4GE4 - chains A and B; structure by X-ray diffraction, 2.41 A resolution.

Chain A (and B):
Name: Kynurenine/alpha-aminoadipate aminotransferase, mitochondrial
Source organism: Homo sapiens
Notes: EC 2.6.1.39, 2.6.1.7; chain B of this document is another copy of the same molecule, construct and numbering; everything in this record applies to it too
Reference sequence: Q8N5Z0 (AADAT_HUMAN); numbering as in UniProt (aligned over 1-425)
Sequence (439 residues; numbered 1 to 439; the number before each row is that of its first residue):
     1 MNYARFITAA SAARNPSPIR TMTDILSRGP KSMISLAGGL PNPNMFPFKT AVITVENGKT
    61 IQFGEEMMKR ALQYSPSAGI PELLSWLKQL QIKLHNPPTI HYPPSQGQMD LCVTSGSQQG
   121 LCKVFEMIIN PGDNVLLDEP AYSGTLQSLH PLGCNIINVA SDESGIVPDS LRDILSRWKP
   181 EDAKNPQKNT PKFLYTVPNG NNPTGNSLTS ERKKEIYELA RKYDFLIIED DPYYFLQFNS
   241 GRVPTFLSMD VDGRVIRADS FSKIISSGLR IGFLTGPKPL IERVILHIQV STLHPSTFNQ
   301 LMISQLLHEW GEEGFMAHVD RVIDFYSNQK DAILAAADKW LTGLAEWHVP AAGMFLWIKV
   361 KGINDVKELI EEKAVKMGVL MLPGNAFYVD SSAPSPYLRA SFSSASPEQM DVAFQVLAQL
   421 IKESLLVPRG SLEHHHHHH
Disordered / not traced: 28-31, 56-57, 429-439 (chain B: 429-439)
Differences from the reference sequence: engineered mutation Ser-240 (Lys in Q8N5Z0), Gly-241 (Phe in Q8N5Z0); expression tag (426-439)
Curated features (UniProtKB/Swiss-Prot):
  - binding site (substrate): Arg-20, Tyr-74, Tyr-142, Asn-202, Arg-399
  - modified residue: Lys-69 (N6-acetyllysine), Lys-179 (N6-acetyllysine), Lys-263 (N6-(pyridoxal phosphate)lysine), Lys-339 (N6-acetyllysine), Lys-367 (N6-acetyllysine), Lys-422 (N6-acetyllysine)
Residues lining bound ligands:
  - 0KE ((5-hydroxy-4-{[(1-hydroxy-7-methoxy-2-oxo-1,2-dihydroquinolin-3-yl)amino]methyl}-6-methylpyridin-3-yl)methyl dihydrogen phosphate), molecule 1: Ile-19, Ala-37, Gly-38, Gly-39, Leu-40, Tyr-74, Leu-293
  - 0KE, molecule 2: Gly-116, Ser-117, Gln-118, Leu-121, Tyr-142, Tyr-195, Val-197, Asn-202, Asp-230, Pro-232, Tyr-233, Ser-260, Ser-262, Lys-263, Arg-270, Phe-355, Arg-399
What the authors report for this chain:
  - binding site for 0KE: Ile-19
  - conformationally variable residues (order/disorder transition): Ile-19 to Gly-29

Chain A / chain B interface:
Residue-residue contacts (216):
  Ala-10(A) / Pro-151(B)
  Ala-13(A) / His-150(B)  hydrogen bond (backbone-side chain)
  Arg-14(A) / Pro-151(B)
  Asn-15(A) / Gln-147(B)  hydrogen bond (backbone-side chain)
  Pro-16(A) / Gln-147(B)  hydrogen bond (backbone-side chain)
  Ser-17(A) / Gln-147(B)
  Pro-18(A) / Ser-143(B)
  Pro-18(A) / Leu-382(B)  hydrophobic
  Pro-18(A) / Ala-386(B)  hydrophobic
  Met-22(A) / Glu-371(B)
  Met-22(A) / Met-381(B)
  Met-22(A) / Leu-382(B)  hydrophobic
  Met-22(A) / Pro-383(B)
  Ile-25(A) / Glu-371(B)
  Ile-25(A) / Val-375(B)  hydrophobic
  Leu-26(A) / Leu-380(B)  hydrophobic
  Ser-32(A) / Gly-378(B)
  Met-33(A) / Val-375(B)
  Met-33(A) / Gly-378(B)
  Met-33(A) / Leu-380(B)  hydrophobic
  Ile-34(A) / Gly-378(B)  hydrogen bond (backbone-backbone)
  Ile-34(A) / Val-379(B)
  Ile-34(A) / Leu-380(B)  hydrogen bond (backbone-backbone)
  Ile-34(A) / Gln-409(B)
  Ile-34(A) / Val-412(B)  hydrophobic
  Ile-34(A) / Ala-413(B)  hydrophobic
  Ser-35(A) / Leu-380(B)
  Leu-36(A) / Leu-380(B)  hydrogen bond (backbone-backbone)
  Leu-36(A) / Met-381(B)  hydrophobic
  Leu-36(A) / Arg-399(B)
  Leu-36(A) / Ala-400(B)
  Leu-36(A) / Ser-401(B)  hydrogen bond (backbone-backbone)
  Leu-36(A) / Ala-405(B)  hydrophobic
  Leu-36(A) / Ala-413(B)  hydrophobic
  Leu-36(A) / Phe-414(B)  hydrophobic
  Ala-37(A) / Leu-380(B)  hydrogen bond (backbone-backbone)
  Ala-37(A) / Leu-382(B)
  Ala-37(A) / Arg-399(B)  hydrogen bond (backbone-side chain)
  Gly-38(A) / Arg-399(B)
  Gly-38(A) / Ser-401(B)  hydrogen bond (backbone-side chain)
  Gly-39(A) / Lys-263(B)
  Gly-39(A) / Met-354(B)
  Gly-39(A) / Phe-355(B)
  Gly-39(A) / Arg-399(B)
  Leu-40(A) / Ser-403(B)  hydrogen bond (backbone-side chain)
  Pro-41(A) / Ser-262(B)
  Pro-41(A) / Ser-267(B)
  Pro-41(A) / Tyr-326(B)
  Asn-42(A) / Phe-325(B)
  Asn-42(A) / Tyr-326(B)  hydrogen bond (backbone-side chain)
  Asn-42(A) / Ser-403(B)  hydrogen bond (side chain-backbone)
  Asn-42(A) / Ser-404(B)
  Met-45(A) / His-318(B)
  Met-45(A) / Phe-325(B)  hydrophobic
  Phe-46(A) / Ile-265(B)
  Phe-46(A) / Ser-266(B)
  Pro-47(A) / Thr-54(B)
  Pro-47(A) / Val-55(B)
  Pro-47(A) / Glu-56(B)  hydrogen bond (backbone-backbone)
  Pro-47(A) / Ile-265(B)
  Pro-47(A) / Leu-306(B)  hydrophobic
  Pro-47(A) / Trp-310(B)  hydrophobic
  Phe-48(A) / Ile-53(B)  hydrophobic
  Phe-48(A) / Thr-54(B)
  Phe-48(A) / Ile-61(B)  hydrophobic
  Phe-48(A) / Ile-265(B)  hydrophobic
  Phe-48(A) / Leu-269(B)  hydrophobic
  Phe-48(A) / Met-302(B)  hydrophobic
  Phe-48(A) / Leu-306(B)  hydrophobic
  Lys-49(A) / Thr-54(B)  hydrogen bond (backbone-backbone)
  Lys-49(A) / Glu-56(B)  salt bridge
  Thr-50(A) / Ile-53(B)
  Thr-50(A) / Thr-54(B)  hydrogen bond
  Ala-51(A) / Val-52(B)
  Val-52(A) / Ala-51(B)
  Val-52(A) / Val-52(B)  hydrogen bond (backbone-backbone)
  Ile-53(A) / Phe-48(B)  hydrophobic
  Ile-53(A) / Thr-50(B)
  Ile-53(A) / Met-68(B)  hydrophobic
  Thr-54(A) / Phe-48(B)
  Thr-54(A) / Lys-49(B)  hydrogen bond (backbone-backbone)
  Thr-54(A) / Thr-50(B)  hydrogen bond
  Val-55(A) / Pro-47(B)
  Ile-61(A) / Phe-48(B)  hydrophobic
  Met-68(A) / Ile-53(B)  hydrophobic
  Ala-71(A) / Gly-268(B)
  Leu-72(A) / Ser-266(B)  hydrogen bond (backbone-side chain)
  Leu-72(A) / Ser-267(B)  hydrogen bond (backbone-backbone)
  Leu-72(A) / Gly-268(B)  hydrogen bond (backbone-backbone)
  Leu-72(A) / Leu-269(B)  hydrophobic
  Gln-73(A) / Ser-267(B)  hydrogen bond
  Gln-73(A) / Gly-268(B)
  Tyr-74(A) / Ser-262(B)
  Tyr-74(A) / Lys-263(B)  hydrogen bond
  Tyr-74(A) / Ser-267(B)  hydrogen bond (backbone-side chain)
  Tyr-74(A) / Gly-268(B)
  Tyr-74(A) / Arg-270(B)
  Ser-115(A) / Thr-292(B)
  Gln-118(A) / Val-290(B)  hydrogen bond (side chain-backbone)
  Gln-118(A) / Ser-291(B)
  Gln-118(A) / Leu-293(B)
  Gln-119(A) / Ser-291(B)  hydrogen bond (backbone-backbone)
  Gln-119(A) / Thr-292(B)
  Cys-122(A) / Val-290(B)
  Cys-122(A) / Ser-291(B)
  Lys-123(A) / Lys-123(B)
  Glu-126(A) / His-287(B)  salt bridge
  Ser-143(A) / Pro-18(B)
  Gln-147(A) / Asn-15(B)  hydrogen bond (side chain-backbone)
  Gln-147(A) / Pro-16(B)
  Gln-147(A) / Ser-17(B)
  Gln-147(A) / Gln-289(B)
  Gln-147(A) / Val-290(B)
  Ser-148(A) / Val-290(B)
  His-150(A) / Ala-13(B)
  Pro-151(A) / Ala-10(B)
  Pro-151(A) / Arg-14(B)
  Ser-262(A) / Pro-41(B)
  Ser-262(A) / Tyr-74(B)
  Lys-263(A) / Gly-39(B)
  Lys-263(A) / Tyr-74(B)  hydrogen bond
  Ile-265(A) / Phe-46(B)
  Ile-265(A) / Pro-47(B)
  Ser-266(A) / Leu-72(B)  hydrogen bond (side chain-backbone)
  Ser-267(A) / Pro-41(B)
  Ser-267(A) / Leu-72(B)  hydrogen bond (backbone-backbone)
  Ser-267(A) / Gln-73(B)  hydrogen bond
  Ser-267(A) / Tyr-74(B)  hydrogen bond (side chain-backbone)
  Gly-268(A) / Leu-72(B)  hydrogen bond (backbone-backbone)
  Gly-268(A) / Gln-73(B)
  Gly-268(A) / Tyr-74(B)
  Gly-268(A) / His-294(B)
  Gly-268(A) / Ser-296(B)
  Gly-268(A) / Thr-297(B)  hydrogen bond (backbone-backbone)
  Leu-269(A) / Phe-48(B)  hydrophobic
  Leu-269(A) / Leu-72(B)  hydrophobic
  Leu-269(A) / Phe-298(B)  hydrophobic
  Arg-270(A) / Tyr-74(B)
  Arg-270(A) / Thr-292(B)  hydrogen bond (side chain-backbone)
  Arg-270(A) / Leu-293(B)
  Arg-270(A) / His-294(B)
  Arg-270(A) / Ser-296(B)
  His-287(A) / Glu-126(B)  salt bridge
  Val-290(A) / Gln-118(B)  hydrogen bond (backbone-side chain)
  Val-290(A) / Cys-122(B)
  Val-290(A) / Gln-147(B)
  Val-290(A) / Ser-148(B)  hydrogen bond (backbone-side chain)
  Ser-291(A) / Gln-118(B)
  Ser-291(A) / Gln-119(B)  hydrogen bond (backbone-backbone)
  Ser-291(A) / Cys-122(B)
  Thr-292(A) / Ser-115(B)
  Thr-292(A) / Gln-119(B)
  Thr-292(A) / Arg-270(B)  hydrogen bond (backbone-side chain)
  Thr-292(A) / Thr-292(B)
  Leu-293(A) / Gln-118(B)
  Leu-293(A) / Arg-270(B)
  His-294(A) / Arg-270(B)
  Ser-296(A) / Gly-268(B)  hydrogen bond (side chain-backbone)
  Ser-296(A) / Arg-270(B)
  Ser-296(A) / Asn-299(B)  hydrogen bond
  Thr-297(A) / Gly-268(B)  hydrogen bond (backbone-backbone)
  Phe-298(A) / Leu-269(B)  hydrophobic
  Phe-298(A) / Phe-298(B)  hydrophobic
  Asn-299(A) / Ser-296(B)  hydrogen bond
  Asn-299(A) / Asn-299(B)
  Met-302(A) / Phe-48(B)
  Met-302(A) / Phe-298(B)  hydrophobic
  Leu-306(A) / Pro-47(B)  hydrophobic
  Leu-306(A) / Phe-48(B)  hydrophobic
  Trp-310(A) / Pro-47(B)  hydrophobic
  His-318(A) / Met-45(B)
  Phe-325(A) / Asn-42(B)
  Phe-325(A) / Met-45(B)  hydrophobic
  Tyr-326(A) / Pro-41(B)
  Tyr-326(A) / Asn-42(B)  hydrogen bond (side chain-backbone)
  Met-354(A) / Gly-39(B)
  Phe-355(A) / Gly-39(B)
  Glu-371(A) / Met-22(B)
  Glu-371(A) / Ile-25(B)
  Val-375(A) / Ile-25(B)
  Val-375(A) / Pro-30(B)
  Val-375(A) / Met-33(B)
  Lys-376(A) / Pro-30(B)
  Gly-378(A) / Pro-30(B)
  Gly-378(A) / Ser-32(B)
  Gly-378(A) / Met-33(B)
  Gly-378(A) / Ile-34(B)  hydrogen bond (backbone-backbone)
  Val-379(A) / Ile-34(B)
  Leu-380(A) / Leu-26(B)  hydrophobic
  Leu-380(A) / Met-33(B)  hydrophobic
  Leu-380(A) / Ile-34(B)  hydrogen bond (backbone-backbone)
  Leu-380(A) / Ser-35(B)
  Leu-380(A) / Leu-36(B)  hydrogen bond (backbone-backbone)
  Leu-380(A) / Ala-37(B)  hydrogen bond (backbone-backbone)
  Met-381(A) / Met-22(B)
  Met-381(A) / Leu-36(B)  hydrophobic
  Leu-382(A) / Pro-18(B)  hydrophobic
  Leu-382(A) / Met-22(B)  hydrophobic
  Leu-382(A) / Ala-37(B)
  Ala-386(A) / Pro-18(B)  hydrophobic
  Arg-399(A) / Leu-36(B)
  Arg-399(A) / Ala-37(B)  hydrogen bond (side chain-backbone)
  Arg-399(A) / Gly-38(B)
  Arg-399(A) / Gly-39(B)
  Ala-400(A) / Leu-36(B)
  Ser-401(A) / Leu-36(B)  hydrogen bond (backbone-backbone)
  Ser-401(A) / Gly-38(B)  hydrogen bond (side chain-backbone)
  Ser-403(A) / Gly-38(B)
  Ser-403(A) / Leu-40(B)  hydrogen bond (side chain-backbone)
  Ser-403(A) / Asn-42(B)  hydrogen bond (backbone-side chain)
  Ser-404(A) / Asn-42(B)
  Ala-405(A) / Leu-36(B)  hydrophobic
  Gln-409(A) / Ile-34(B)
  Val-412(A) / Ile-34(B)  hydrophobic
  Ala-413(A) / Leu-36(B)  hydrophobic
  Phe-414(A) / Leu-36(B)  hydrophobic
Interface residues without a listed pair, chain A (106 interface residues in all): Ile-19, Pro-43, Tyr-142, Gly-144, Gln-289, Pro-295, Ile-303, Arg-321, Val-322, Met-377, Pro-383, Met-410
Interface residues without a listed pair, chain B (108 interface residues in all): Thr-21, Gly-29, Pro-43, Ala-71, Tyr-142, Gly-144, Pro-295, Ile-303, Arg-321, Val-322, Ile-333, Met-410

Overview:
106 residues of chain A face 108 of chain B across their interface, with 54 hydrogen bonds and 3 salt bridges.
Polar pairs include Lys-49(A)/Glu-56(B), Glu-126(A)/His-287(B) and Ala-13(A)/His-150(B). Chain A binds
compound 0KE. UniProt lists 5 substrate-binding residues on chain A. From the paper: a binding site for 0KE at
Ile-19(A); conformational variability at Ile-19(A).
Chain A and chain B are both Kynurenine/alpha-aminoadipate aminotransferase, mitochondrial (Homo sapiens); the
structure, Kynurenine Aminotransferase II Inhibitors, was determined by X-ray diffraction, deposited together
with 4GE7 and 4GE9.
